Entry 9J4X (electron microscopy, 2.90 A resolution); this record covers chains A and B.

== Chain A (and B) ==
Name: Solute carrier family 53 member 1
Source organism: Homo sapiens
Notes: chain B of this document is another copy of the same molecule, construct and numbering; everything in this record applies to it too
Reference sequence: Q9UBH6 (S53A1_HUMAN); numbering as in UniProt (aligned over 1-696)
Chain sequence (720 residues; numbered 1 to 720; the number before each row is that of its first residue):
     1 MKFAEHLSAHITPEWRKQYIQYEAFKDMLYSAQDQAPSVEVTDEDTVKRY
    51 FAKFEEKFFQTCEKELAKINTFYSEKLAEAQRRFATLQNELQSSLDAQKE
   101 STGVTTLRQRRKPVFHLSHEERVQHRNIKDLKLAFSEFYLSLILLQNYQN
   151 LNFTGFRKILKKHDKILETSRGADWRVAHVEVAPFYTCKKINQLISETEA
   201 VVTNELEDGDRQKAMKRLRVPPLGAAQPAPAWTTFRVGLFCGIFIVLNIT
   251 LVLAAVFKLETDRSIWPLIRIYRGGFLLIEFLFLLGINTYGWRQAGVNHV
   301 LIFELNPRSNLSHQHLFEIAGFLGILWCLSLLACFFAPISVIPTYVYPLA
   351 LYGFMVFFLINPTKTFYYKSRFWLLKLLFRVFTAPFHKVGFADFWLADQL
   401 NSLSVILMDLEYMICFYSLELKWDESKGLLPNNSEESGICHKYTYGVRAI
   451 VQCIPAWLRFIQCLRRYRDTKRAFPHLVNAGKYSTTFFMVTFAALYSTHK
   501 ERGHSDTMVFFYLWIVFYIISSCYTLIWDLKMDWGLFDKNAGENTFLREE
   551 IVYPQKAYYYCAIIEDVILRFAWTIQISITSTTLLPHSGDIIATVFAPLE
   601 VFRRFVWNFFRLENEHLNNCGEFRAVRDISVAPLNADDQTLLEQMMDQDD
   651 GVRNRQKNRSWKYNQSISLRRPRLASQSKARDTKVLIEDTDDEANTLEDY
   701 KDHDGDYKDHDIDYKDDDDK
Not modelled in the structure: 1-228, 432-445, 625-720
Construct notes: expression tag (697-720)
Ligand contacts:
  - 1,2-diacyl-sn-glycero-3-phosphocholine (PC1), molecule 1: Ala231, Trp232, Phe235
  - 1,2-diacyl-sn-glycero-3-phosphocholine (PC1), molecule 2: Thr234, Val237, Cys241, Phe244, Phe276, Ile279, Glu280, Phe283, Ile287, Tyr290, Gln294, His313, Gln314, Phe317, Ala320, Gly321
  - 1,2-diacyl-sn-glycero-3-phosphocholine (PC1), molecule 3: Leu278, Phe281, Leu282, Leu285, Thr289, His299, Leu305, Asn306, Ser309, Asn310, Leu311, Leu316, Ile319, Leu323, Tyr352, Met355, Val356, Phe358, Leu359, Lys369, Ser370, Arg371, Trp373, Leu374, Leu378, Phe382, Trp395, Leu396, Leu400, Leu407, Leu410
UniProt features mapped onto this chain:
  - region: Lys158 to Lys165 (Important for inositol polyphosphate binding)
  - binding site (phosphate): Asp398, Asn401, Lys482, Tyr483, Arg570, Arg603, Arg604
  - site: Trp573 (Gating residue for phosphate transport)
  - modified residue: Ser668 (Phosphoserine), Thr690 (Phosphothreonine)
  - natural variant: Ser136 (S136N: In IBGC6), Leu140 (L140P: In IBGC6), Leu145 (L145P: In IBGC6), Leu218 (L218S: In IBGC6), Arg459 (R459C: In IBGC6), Asn619 (N619D: In IBGC6), Ile629 (I629S: In IBGC6)
  - mutagenesis: Tyr22 (Y22A: Decreases phosphate efflux), Lys158 (K158A: Decreases phosphate efflux. Decreases phosphate efflux; when associated with A-161 and A-165), Lys161 (K161A: Decreases phosphate efflux; when associated with A-158 and A-165), Lys165 (K165A: Decreases phosphate efflux; when associated with A-158 and A-161), Arg211 (R211E: Increases phosphate efflux; when associated with E-219), Arg219 (R219E: Increases phosphate efflux; when associated with E-211), Phe235 (F235G: Decreases phosphate efflux), Gly238 (G238F: Monomeric; decreases phosphate efflux), Leu239 (L239G: Decreases phosphate efflux), Gly242 (G242F: Monomeric; decreases phosphate efflux), Arg270 (R270A: Decreases phosphate efflux), Arg273 (R273A: Decreases phosphate efflux), 21 further mutagenesis entries in UniProt
Reported in the primary citation:
  - mutagenesis - N401A, Q452A, Y483F, W573A, W573L, W573N, W573Y, E600A, R603A: decreased growth

== Chain A / chain B interface ==
Residue-residue contacts (20; chain A residue first):
  Ala231(A) with Thr234(B)
  Thr234(A) with Ala231(B); Thr234(B); Phe235(B)
  Phe235(A) with Thr234(B); Gly238(B); Cys241(B), hydrophobic
  Gly238(A) with Phe235(B); Gly238(B); Leu239(B), hydrogen bond (backbone-backbone)
  Leu239(A) with Gly238(B), hydrogen bond (backbone-backbone); Leu239(B); Gly242(B)
  Cys241(A) with Leu239(B), hydrophobic
  Gly242(A) with Leu239(B); Ile243(B)
  Ile243(A) with Gly242(B); Val246(B), hydrophobic
  Val246(A) with Ile243(B), hydrophobic; Val246(B), hydrophobic
Interface residues without a listed pair, chain A (12 interface residues in all): Val237, Ile245, Leu247
Interface residues without a listed pair, chain B (12 interface residues in all): Val237, Ile245, Leu247

== Overview ==
The chain A/chain B interface involves 12 residues from each chain, with 2 hydrogen bonds. Its one hydrogen
bond, Gly238(A)-Leu239(B), is backbone to backbone. Ligands of chain A: 3 copies of
1,2-diacyl-sn-glycero-3-phosphocholine. From the paper: N401A, Q452A and Y483F of chain A, among others,
reduce growth; 9 substitutions were tested in all.
Both chains are Solute carrier family 53 member 1 (Homo sapiens). Entry 9J4X (CryoEM structure of human XPR1
in apo state) was determined by electron microscopy, deposited together with 9J51, 9J52 and 9J53.
